Entry 8S7J (electron microscopy, 2.26 A resolution); this record covers chains B and C of the 4 polymer chains in the assembly.

# Chain B
Protein: Capsid protein VP2
From: Human coxsackievirus A9 (strain Griggs)
UniProt: P21404 (POLG_CXA9); residues 1-261 here correspond to UniProt positions 70-330 (UniProt number = residue number + 69)
Chain sequence (261 residues; each row starts with the number of its first residue):
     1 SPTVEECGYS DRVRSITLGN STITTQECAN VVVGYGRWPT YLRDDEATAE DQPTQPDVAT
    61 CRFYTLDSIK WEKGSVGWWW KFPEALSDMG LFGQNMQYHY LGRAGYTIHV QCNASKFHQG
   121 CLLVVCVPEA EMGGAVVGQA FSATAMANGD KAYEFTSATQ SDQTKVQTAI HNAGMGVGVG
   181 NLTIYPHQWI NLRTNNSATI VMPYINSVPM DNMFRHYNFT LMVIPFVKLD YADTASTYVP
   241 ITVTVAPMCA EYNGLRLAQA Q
Disordered / not traced: 1-9, 261
Construct notes: variant Val110 (Leu179 in P21404)
Swiss-Prot annotation at these positions:
  - site: Gln261 (Cleavage)

# Chain C
Protein: Capsid protein VP3
From: Human coxsackievirus A9 (strain Griggs)
UniProt: P21404 (POLG_CXA9); residues 1-238 here correspond to UniProt positions 331-568 (UniProt number = residue number + 330)
Chain sequence (238 residues; numbered 1 to 238; the number before each row is that of its first residue):
     1 GLPTMNTPGS TQFLTSDDFQ SPCALPQFDV TPSMNIPGEV KNLMEIAEVD SVVPVNNVQD
    61 TTDQMEMFRI PVTINAPLQQ QVFGLRLQPG LDSVFKHTLL GEILNYYAHW SGSMKLTFVF
   121 CGSAMATGKF LIAYSPPGAN PPKTRKDAML GTHIIWDIGL QSSCVLCVPW ISQTHYRLVQ
   181 QDEYTSAGYV TCWYQTGMIV PPGTPNSSSI MCFASACNDF SVRMLRDTPF ISQDNKLQ
Swiss-Prot annotation at these positions:
  - region: Lys236 to Gln238 (Amphipathic alpha-helix)

# Interface between chain B and chain C
Residue-residue contacts - 51 pairs, chain B then chain C:
  Tyr35(B) - Gly38(C)
  Arg37(B) - Asn35(C)  hydrogen bond (side chain-backbone)
  Arg37(B) - Pro37(C)
  Glu46(B) - Asn35(C)
  Lys116(B) - Ser123(C)  hydrogen bond (backbone-side chain)
  Lys116(B) - Ala124(C)  hydrogen bond (backbone-backbone)
  Lys116(B) - Met125(C)
  Phe117(B) - Ser123(C)
  Phe117(B) - Pro202(C)
  Phe117(B) - Gly203(C)
  Phe117(B) - Thr204(C)
  Phe117(B) - Pro205(C)
  His118(B) - Ser123(C)
  Gln119(B) - Cys121(C)
  Gln119(B) - Gly122(C)
  Gln119(B) - Ser123(C)
  Gln119(B) - Pro205(C)
  Gln119(B) - Ser207(C)  hydrogen bond (side chain-backbone)
  Gln119(B) - Ser208(C)
  Ser157(B) - Asp63(C)  hydrogen bond
  His171(B) - Gln64(C)
  Val179(B) - Met65(C)  hydrophobic
  Val179(B) - Phe68(C)  hydrophobic
  Gly180(B) - Val52(C)  hydrogen bond (backbone-backbone)
  Asn181(B) - Ser51(C)
  Asn181(B) - His97(C)  hydrogen bond (side chain-backbone)
  Asn181(B) - Thr98(C)
  Asn181(B) - Leu99(C)  hydrogen bond (side chain-backbone)
  Thr183(B) - Val49(C)
  Thr183(B) - Asp50(C)
  Ile184(B) - Val49(C)  hydrophobic
  Trp189(B) - Phe213(C)  hydrophobic
  Asn191(B) - Phe120(C)  hydrogen bond (side chain-backbone)
  Arg193(B) - Phe120(C)
  Arg193(B) - Gly122(C)  hydrogen bond (side chain-backbone)
  Arg193(B) - Ser123(C)  hydrogen bond (side chain-backbone)
  Arg193(B) - Ala126(C)
  Arg193(B) - Ile158(C)
  Arg193(B) - Gly159(C)  hydrogen bond (side chain-backbone)
  Thr194(B) - Leu160(C)
  Tyr204(B) - Pro37(C)
  Asn206(B) - Met34(C)
  Asn206(B) - Ile36(C)
  Phe226(B) - Phe68(C)  hydrophobic
  Phe226(B) - Arg69(C)  hydrogen bond (backbone-side chain)
  Phe226(B) - Met211(C)  hydrophobic
  Val227(B) - Arg69(C)
  Val227(B) - Cys121(C)  hydrophobic
  Lys228(B) - Arg69(C)
  Asp230(B) - Pro205(C)
  Ala232(B) - Gly203(C)
Other interface residues (no listed pair), chain B (36 interface residues in all): Gly120, Cys121, Ile170, Pro203, Ile205, Ser207, Val208, Pro209, Ile224, Pro225, Tyr231
Other interface residues (no listed pair), chain C (40 interface residues in all): Ile46, Glu66, Val119, Ser162, Ser209

# Overview
36 residues of chain B and 40 residues of chain C are in contact; the contacts include 13 hydrogen bonds.
Among the polar pairs are Arg37(B)-Asn35(C), Lys116(B)-Ser123(C) and Gln119(B)-Ser207(C).
Here chain B is Capsid protein VP2 and chain C is Capsid protein VP3, both from Human coxsackievirus A9
(strain Griggs). Entry 8S7J (Coxsackievirus A9 bound with compound 20 (CL300)) was determined by electron
microscopy together with 9EXI, 9FA9, 9FCZ, 9FGN, 9FO2, 9FO5 and 9FP5 from the same study.
